6RWY - chains P and V of the 33 polymer chains in the assembly; structure by electron microscopy, 5.11 A resolution (low resolution: residue-level contacts below are approximate; hydrogen-bond / salt-bridge calls are withheld).

[Chain P (and V)]
Name: Protein MxiH
From: Shigella flexneri
Notes: chain V of this document is another copy of the same molecule, construct and numbering; everything in this record applies to it too
UniProtKB: P0A223 (MXIH_SHIFL); residues 1-83 here = UniProt positions 1-83
Chain sequence (98 residues; each row starts with the number of its first residue; numbers below 1 keep their minus sign (Met-14 is residue -14)):
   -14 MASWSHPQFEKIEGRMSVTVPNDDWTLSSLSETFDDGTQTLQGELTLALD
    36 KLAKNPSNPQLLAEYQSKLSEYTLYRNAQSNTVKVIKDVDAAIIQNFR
Not modelled in the structure: -14 to 10
Differences from the reference sequence: initiating methionine (-14); expression tag (-13 to 0)

[Chain P / chain V interface]
Residue-residue contacts - 14 pairs, chain P then chain V:
  Pro44(P) - Tyr57(V)
  Gln45(P) - Asp20(V)
  Gln45(P) - Arg61(V)
  Ser52(P) - Leu12(V)
  Ser55(P) - Lys72(V)
  Glu56(P) - Leu12(V)
  Leu59(P) - Asp75(V)
  Leu59(P) - Ala76(V)
  Leu59(P) - Ile79(V)
  Asn62(P) - Ile79(V)
  Asn66(P) - Ile79(V)
  Asn66(P) - Phe82(V)
  Asn66(P) - Arg83(V)
  Lys69(P) - Arg83(V)
Other interface residues (no listed pair), chain P (11 interface residues in all): Ala48, Ala63
Other interface residues (no listed pair), chain V (11 interface residues in all): Gln64

[In short]
The chain P/chain V interface involves 11 residues from each chain.
Chain P and chain V are both Protein MxiH (Shigella flexneri); the structure, Export apparatus core and inner
rod of the Shigella type 3 secretion system, was determined by electron microscopy (same publication as 6RWK
and 6RWX).
